8F66 - chains O and U of the 28 polymer chains in the assembly; structure by electron microscopy, 2.28 A resolution.

# Chain O (and U)
Name: Proteasome subunit alpha
From: Thermoplasma acidophilum
Notes: EC 3.4.25.1; chain U of this document is another copy of the same molecule, construct and numbering; everything in this record applies to it too
UniProt: P25156 (PSA_THEAC); residues 1-233 here = UniProt positions 1-233
Sequence (233 residues; each row starts with the number of its first residue):
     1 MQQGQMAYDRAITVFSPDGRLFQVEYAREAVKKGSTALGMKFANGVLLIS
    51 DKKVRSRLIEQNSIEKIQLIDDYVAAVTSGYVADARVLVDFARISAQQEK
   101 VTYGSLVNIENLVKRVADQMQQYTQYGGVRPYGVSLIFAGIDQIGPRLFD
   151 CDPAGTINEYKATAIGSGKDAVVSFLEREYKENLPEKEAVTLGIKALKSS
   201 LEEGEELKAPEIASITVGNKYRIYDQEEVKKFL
Not modelled in the structure: 1-6
Differences from the reference sequence: engineered mutation Tyr-81 (Leu in P25156)
What the authors report for this chain:
  - mutagenesis - L81Y: increased catalytic activity (citing earlier work)
  - mutagenesis - I12A, I12F, I12T (6-fold), T13A (3.5-fold), T13I, V24F (14-fold), V24Y, E25A, I59DEL, A154F: increased catalytic activity
  - mutagenesis - I12F, I12T, V24F, I59DEL: abolished catalytic activity on PAN
  - mutagenesis - I12F, T13A, V24F, I59DEL, A154F: abolished catalytic activity on PA26
  - mutagenesis - T13A, A154F: decreased catalytic activity on PAN
  - mutagenesis - V24Y, E25A: unchanged catalytic activity on PAN
  - mutagenesis - I12T, T13I, V24Y: decreased catalytic activity on PA26
  - mutagenesis - I12A, E25A: unchanged catalytic activity on PA26

# How chain O and chain U interact
Contacting residue pairs (70):
  Asp-9(O) / Tyr-8(U)  hydrogen bond
  Arg-10(O) / Ala-7(U)
  Arg-10(O) / Thr-13(U)
  Arg-10(O) / Val-14(U)
  Gln-23(O) / Thr-13(U)
  Gln-23(O) / Val-14(U)
  Gln-23(O) / Phe-15(U)  hydrogen bond (side chain-backbone)
  Tyr-26(O) / Phe-15(U)
  Tyr-26(O) / Ser-16(U)
  Tyr-26(O) / Pro-17(U)  hydrophobic
  Tyr-26(O) / Gly-19(U)
  Ala-27(O) / Phe-15(U)  hydrophobic
  Glu-29(O) / Pro-17(U)
  Glu-29(O) / Asp-18(U)
  Ala-30(O) / Gly-19(U)
  Lys-33(O) / Asp-18(U)  hydrogen bond (side chain-backbone)
  Lys-33(O) / Gly-19(U)  hydrogen bond (side chain-backbone)
  Ser-56(O) / Glu-177(U)  hydrogen bond
  Arg-57(O) / Lys-161(U)
  Arg-57(O) / Leu-176(U)  hydrogen bond (side chain-backbone)
  Arg-57(O) / Glu-177(U)  hydrogen bond (side chain-backbone)
  Arg-57(O) / Arg-178(U)
  Arg-57(O) / Tyr-180(U)  hydrogen bond (side chain-backbone)
  Leu-58(O) / Tyr-160(U)
  Leu-58(O) / Lys-161(U)  hydrogen bond (backbone-backbone)
  Leu-58(O) / Ala-162(U)
  Leu-58(O) / Leu-176(U)
  Leu-58(O) / Glu-177(U)
  Leu-58(O) / Tyr-180(U)  hydrophobic
  Ile-59(O) / Glu-159(U)
  Ile-59(O) / Tyr-160(U)  hydrophobic
  Ile-59(O) / Lys-161(U)
  Glu-60(O) / Lys-41(U)  salt bridge
  Glu-60(O) / Glu-159(U)  hydrogen bond (backbone-backbone)
  Glu-60(O) / Tyr-160(U)
  Glu-60(O) / Lys-161(U)  hydrogen bond (side chain-backbone)
  Asn-62(O) / Glu-159(U)
  Ser-63(O) / Glu-110(U)
  Ser-63(O) / Glu-159(U)  hydrogen bond
  Tyr-81(O) / Phe-15(U)  hydrophobic
  Tyr-81(O) / Gly-19(U)  hydrogen bond (side chain-backbone)
  Tyr-81(O) / Arg-20(U)
  Val-82(O) / Thr-156(U)
  Ala-83(O) / Gln-121(U)
  Ala-83(O) / Ala-154(U)
  Ala-83(O) / Gly-155(U)
  Asp-84(O) / Gln-121(U)  hydrogen bond
  Arg-86(O) / Lys-114(U)
  Arg-86(O) / Ala-117(U)
  Arg-86(O) / Asp-118(U)  salt bridge
  Arg-86(O) / Gly-155(U)  hydrogen bond (side chain-backbone)
  Arg-86(O) / Ile-157(U)
  Val-87(O) / Asp-118(U)
  Val-87(O) / Gln-121(U)
  Tyr-123(O) / Gln-125(U)
  Tyr-123(O) / Tyr-126(U)  hydrogen bond
  Gly-128(O) / Thr-13(U)
  Gly-128(O) / Tyr-126(U)
  Gly-128(O) / Gly-127(U)  hydrogen bond (backbone-backbone)
  Val-129(O) / Thr-13(U)
  Val-129(O) / Gln-125(U)
  Val-129(O) / Tyr-126(U)  hydrophobic
  Arg-130(O) / Thr-13(U)
  Arg-130(O) / Phe-15(U)
  Arg-130(O) / Leu-21(U)
  Arg-130(O) / Gln-121(U)
  Arg-130(O) / Thr-124(U)  hydrogen bond (side chain-backbone)
  Arg-130(O) / Gln-125(U)  hydrogen bond (backbone-backbone)
  Pro-131(O) / Phe-15(U)
  Tyr-132(O) / Gln-125(U)
Also at the interface, not in a pair above, chain O (28 interface residues in all): Gly-133
Also at the interface, not in a pair above, chain U (35 interface residues in all): Val-173, Glu-179

# In short
The interface between chain O and chain U involves 28 residues on one side and 35 on the other; the contacts
include 19 hydrogen bonds and 2 salt bridges. Polar contacts include Glu-60(O)/Lys-41(U), Arg-86(O)/Asp-118(U)
and Asp-9(O)/Tyr-8(U). From the paper: L81Y, I12A and I12F of chain O, among others, increase catalytic
activity; I12F, T13A and V24F of chain O, among others, abolish catalytic activity on PA26; 11 substitutions
were tested in all.
Both chains are Proteasome subunit alpha (Thermoplasma acidophilum). Entry 8F66 (Thermoplasma acidophilum 20S
proteasome - L81Y mutation in alpha subunit) was determined by electron microscopy together with 8F6A and 8F7K
from the same study.
